Entry 8S3A (X-ray diffraction, 1.85 A resolution); this record covers chains B and F of the 6 polymer chains in the assembly.

Chain B (and F):
Molecule: Glutamate dehydrogenase
Source organism: Medicago truncatula
Notes: chain F of this document is another copy of the same molecule, construct and numbering; everything in this record applies to it too
Reference sequence: G7JYL4 (G7JYL4_MEDTR); residues 1-411 here = UniProt positions 1-411
Chain sequence (414 residues; row label = number of the first residue in the row; numbers below 1 keep their minus sign (Ser-2 is residue -2)):
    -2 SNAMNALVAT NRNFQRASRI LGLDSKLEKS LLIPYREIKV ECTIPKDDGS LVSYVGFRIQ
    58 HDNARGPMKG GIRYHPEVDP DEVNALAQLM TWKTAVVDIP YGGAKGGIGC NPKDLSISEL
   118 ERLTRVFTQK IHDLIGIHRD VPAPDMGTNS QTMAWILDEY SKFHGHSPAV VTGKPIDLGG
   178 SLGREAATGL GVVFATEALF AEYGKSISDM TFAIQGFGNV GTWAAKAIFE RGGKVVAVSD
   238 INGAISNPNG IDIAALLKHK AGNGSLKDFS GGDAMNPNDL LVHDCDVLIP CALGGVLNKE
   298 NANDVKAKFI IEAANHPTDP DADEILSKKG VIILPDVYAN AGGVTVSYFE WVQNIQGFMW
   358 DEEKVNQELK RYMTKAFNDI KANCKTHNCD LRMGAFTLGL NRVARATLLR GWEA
Unresolved in the structure: -2 to 2 (chain F: -2)
Differences from the reference sequence: expression tag (-2 to 0)
Ion coordination: Na+ site 1: Ser27, Ile30 (shared with Glu38(F) of chain F); Na+ site 2: Glu38 (shared with Ser27(F), Ile30(F) of chain F); Na+ site 3: Asp44 (together with di(hydroxyethyl)ether) (shared with 1 residue of chain A)
Small-molecule neighbours: NAD (nicotinamide-adenine-dinucleotide): Lys90, Thr185, Gln212, Gly213, Phe214, Gly215, Asn216, Val217, Gly218, Ser236, Asp237, Ile238, Cys288, Ala289, Leu290, Ala310, Ala311, Asn312, Asn337

Chain B / chain F interface:
Pairs across the interface - 48 pairs, chain B then chain F:
  Lys23(B) - Leu48(F)
  Lys26(B) - Ser50(F)  hydrogen bond (side chain-backbone)
  Ser27(B) - Glu38(F)  hydrogen bond
  Ser27(B) - Ser50(F)
  Ile30(B) - Glu38(F)
  Ile30(B) - Ser50(F)
  Pro31(B) - Glu38(F)
  Tyr32(B) - Val37(F)
  Tyr32(B) - Glu38(F)  hydrogen bond (backbone-backbone)
  Tyr32(B) - Lys127(F)
  Arg33(B) - Lys36(F)
  Arg33(B) - Val37(F)
  Arg33(B) - Asp130(F)  salt bridge
  Glu34(B) - Glu34(F)
  Glu34(B) - Ile35(F)
  Glu34(B) - Lys36(F)  hydrogen bond (backbone-backbone)
  Ile35(B) - Glu34(F)
  Ile35(B) - Ile35(F)  hydrophobic
  Lys36(B) - Arg33(F)
  Lys36(B) - Glu34(F)  salt bridge
  Val37(B) - Tyr32(F)
  Val37(B) - Arg33(F)
  Glu38(B) - Ser27(F)  hydrogen bond
  Glu38(B) - Ile30(F)
  Glu38(B) - Pro31(F)  hydrogen bond (backbone-backbone)
  Glu38(B) - Tyr32(F)  hydrogen bond (backbone-backbone)
  Thr40(B) - Trp409(F)
  Pro42(B) - Trp409(F)
  Pro42(B) - Glu410(F)
  Leu48(B) - Lys23(F)
  Leu48(B) - Trp409(F)
  Ser50(B) - Lys26(F)  hydrogen bond (backbone-side chain)
  Ser50(B) - Ser27(F)
  Ser50(B) - Ile30(F)
  Val52(B) - Ile30(F)  hydrophobic
  Gln126(B) - Ala411(F)  hydrogen bond (side chain-backbone)
  Lys127(B) - Tyr32(F)  hydrogen bond (side chain-backbone)
  Lys127(B) - Arg33(F)  hydrogen bond (backbone-side chain)
  Asp130(B) - Arg33(F)  salt bridge
  Leu131(B) - Arg33(F)
  Leu131(B) - Asp130(F)
  Leu131(B) - Leu131(F)  hydrophobic
  Trp409(B) - Thr40(F)
  Trp409(B) - Pro42(F)
  Trp409(B) - Leu48(F)
  Glu410(B) - Pro42(F)
  Ala411(B) - Val123(F)  hydrophobic
  Ala411(B) - Gln126(F)  hydrogen bond (backbone-side chain)
Interface residues without a listed pair, chain B (27 interface residues in all): Ser47, Val123, Ile128
Interface residues without a listed pair, chain F (25 interface residues in all): Val52

Overview:
Chain B and chain F form an interface of 27 and 25 residues respectively, with 12 hydrogen bonds and 3 salt
bridges. Polar contacts include Arg33(B)-Asp130(F), Lys36(B)-Glu34(F) and Lys26(B)-Ser50(F). Chain B binds
NAD. Ser27(B) and Ile30(B) form the Na+ site 1.
Both chains are Glutamate dehydrogenase (Medicago truncatula). Entry 8S3A (Crystal structure of Medicago
truncatula glutamate dehydrogenase 2 in complex with 2,6-pyridinedicarboxylic acid and NAD) was determined by
X-ray diffraction together with 8S38, 8S39, 8S3B, 8S3C and 8S3D from the same study.
